8IOZ - chains A and B; structure by X-ray diffraction, 2.33 A resolution.

[Chain A (and B)]
Protein: Branched chain amino acid: 2-keto-4-methylthiobutyrate aminotransferase
From: Mycolicibacterium vanbaalenii (strain DSM 7251 / JCM 13017 / BCRC 16820 / KCTC 9966 / NRRL B-24157 / PYR-1)
Notes: EC 2.6.1.-; chain B of this document is another copy of the same molecule, construct and numbering; everything in this record applies to it too
Reference sequence: A1TDP1 (A1TDP1_MYCVP); numbering as in UniProt (aligned over 1-337)
Chain sequence (337 residues; numbered 1 to 337; the number before each row is that of its first residue):
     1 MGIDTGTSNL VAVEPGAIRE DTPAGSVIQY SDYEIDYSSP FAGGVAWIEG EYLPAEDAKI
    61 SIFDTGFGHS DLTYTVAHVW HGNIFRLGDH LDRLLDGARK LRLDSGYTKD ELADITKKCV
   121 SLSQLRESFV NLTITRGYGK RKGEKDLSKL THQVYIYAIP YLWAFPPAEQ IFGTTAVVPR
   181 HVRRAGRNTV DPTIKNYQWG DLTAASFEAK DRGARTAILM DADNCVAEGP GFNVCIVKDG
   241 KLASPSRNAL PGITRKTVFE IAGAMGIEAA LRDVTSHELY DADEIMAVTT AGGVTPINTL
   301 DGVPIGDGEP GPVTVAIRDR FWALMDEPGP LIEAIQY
Not modelled in the structure: 1-18, 138-150, 187-197 (chain B: 1-18, 66-70, 136-150, 185-197, 248-250)
From the paper describing this entry:
  - mutagenesis - H69K, K142P, K145R, L162I: unchanged stability
  - mutagenesis - S105P, S121M, H152N, A168E, R215G: increased stability
  - mutagenesis - S105P, S121A, S121M, K142P, H152N, A168E, A168N, R215G: increased catalytic activity

[How chain A and chain B interact]
Pairs across the interface (37; chain A residue first):
  A55(A) - F63(B)
  A58(A) - S61(B)
  A58(A) - I62(B)  hydrogen bond (backbone-backbone)
  K59(A) - K59(B)
  K59(A) - I60(B)
  I60(A) - K59(B)
  I60(A) - I60(B)  hydrogen bond (backbone-backbone)
  I60(A) - I62(B)  hydrophobic
  S61(A) - A58(B)
  I62(A) - A58(B)  hydrogen bond (backbone-backbone)
  I62(A) - I60(B)  hydrophobic
  I62(A) - Y155(B)  hydrophobic
  F63(A) - A55(B)
  F63(A) - Y157(B)  hydrophobic
  F63(A) - I159(B)  hydrophobic
  F67(A) - T65(B)
  F67(A) - L72(B)
  G68(A) - L72(B)
  H69(A) - Y74(B)  hydrogen bond
  H69(A) - N131(B)
  H69(A) - W199(B)
  D71(A) - W199(B)
  K100(A) - G200(B)
  L101(A) - G200(B)
  R102(A) - T203(B)
  R102(A) - A204(B)
  R102(A) - F207(B)
  R136(A) - W199(B)
  R136(A) - G200(B)
  R136(A) - T203(B)  hydrogen bond
  Y155(A) - I62(B)  hydrophobic
  Y157(A) - I62(B)  hydrophobic
  Y157(A) - F63(B)  hydrophobic
  I159(A) - F63(B)  hydrophobic
  Q198(A) - D71(B)
  W199(A) - D71(B)  hydrogen bond (backbone-side chain)
  G200(A) - D71(B)  hydrogen bond (backbone-side chain)
Interface residues without a listed pair, chain A (22 interface residues in all): I48
Interface residues without a listed pair, chain B (24 interface residues in all): I48, L101, R102, Q198

[Summary]
Chain A and chain B form an interface of 22 and 24 residues respectively; the contacts include 7 hydrogen
bonds. Polar contacts include H69(A)-Y74(B), R136(A)-T203(B) and W199(A)-D71(B). The paper reports that S105P,
S121A and S121M of chain A, among others, increase catalytic activity; S105P, S121M and H152N of chain A,
among others, increase stability; 11 substitutions were tested in all.
Chain A and chain B are both Branched chain amino acid: 2-keto-4-methylthiobutyrate aminotransferase
(Mycolicibacterium vanbaalenii (strain DSM 7251 / JCM 13017 / BCRC 16820 / KCTC 9966 / NRRL B-24157 / PYR-1));
the structure, Crystal structure of transaminase, was determined by X-ray diffraction (same publication as
8ISC and 8IVP).
